3J97 - chains I and K of the 13 polymer chains in the assembly; structure by electron microscopy, 7.80 A resolution (low resolution: residue-level contacts below are approximate; hydrogen-bond / salt-bridge calls are withheld).

== Chain I ==
Name: Alpha-soluble NSF attachment protein
From: Rattus norvegicus
UniProtKB: P54921 (SNAA_RAT); numbering as in UniProt (aligned over 1-295)
Sequence (297 residues; numbered -1 to 295; the number before each row is that of its first residue; numbers below 1 keep their minus sign (Gly-1 is residue -1)):
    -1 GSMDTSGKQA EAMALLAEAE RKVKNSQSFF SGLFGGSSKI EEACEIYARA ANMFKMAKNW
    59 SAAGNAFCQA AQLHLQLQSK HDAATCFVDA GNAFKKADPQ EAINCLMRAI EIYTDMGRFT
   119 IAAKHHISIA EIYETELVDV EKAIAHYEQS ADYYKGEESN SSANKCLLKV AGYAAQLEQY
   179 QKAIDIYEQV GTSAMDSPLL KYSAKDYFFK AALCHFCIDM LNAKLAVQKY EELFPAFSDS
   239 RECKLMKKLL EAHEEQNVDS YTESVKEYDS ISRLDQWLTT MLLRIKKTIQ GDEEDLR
Unresolved in the structure: -1 to 7, 294-295
Sequence notes: expression tag (-1 to 0)
What the authors report for this chain:
  - mutagenesis - D217A/E249K/E252K/E253K: decreased catalytic activity on SNARE complex disassembly
  - mutagenesis - K122E/K163E: abolished catalytic activity
  - mutagenesis - K203E/R239E: decreased catalytic activity

== Chain K ==
Name: Vesicle-associated membrane protein 2
From: Rattus norvegicus
UniProtKB: P63045 (VAMP2_RAT); residues 28-89 here = UniProt positions 28-89
Sequence (63 residues; each row starts with the number of its first residue):
    27 GSNRRLQQTQ AQVDEVVDIM RVNVDKVLER DQKLSELDDR ADALQAGASQ FETSAAKLKR
    87 KYW
Unresolved in the structure: 27-28
Sequence notes: expression tag (27)
Swiss-Prot annotation at these positions:
  - site ((Microbial infection) Cleavage): Gln58, Lys59, Lys59, Leu60, Arg66, Ala67, Gln76, Phe77, Ala81, Ala82

== Chain I / chain K interface ==
Residue-residue contacts (16):
  Arg116(I) - Arg66(K)
  Thr118(I) - Arg66(K)
  Lys122(I) - Lys59(K)
  Ser157(I) - Gln58(K)
  Ser159(I) - Asp51(K)
  Ser159(I) - Glu55(K)
  Ser160(I) - Lys59(K)
  Lys163(I) - Glu55(K)
  Tyr200(I) - Arg47(K)
  Ser201(I) - Arg47(K)
  Lys203(I) - Arg47(K)
  Arg239(I) - Asp40(K)
  Arg239(I) - Val43(K)
  Ser268(I) - Ala37(K)
  Ile269(I) - Ala37(K)
  Ile269(I) - Asp40(K)
Also at the interface, not in a pair above, chain I (15 interface residues in all): Leu197, Arg271
Also at the interface, not in a pair above, chain K (13 interface residues in all): Gln36, Glu41, Val50, Leu54

== In short ==
15 residues of chain I face 13 of chain K across their interface. The paper reports that
D217A/E249K/E252K/E253K of chain I reduce catalytic activity on SNARE complex disassembly; K122E/K163E of
chain I abolish catalytic activity.
Chain I is Alpha-soluble NSF attachment protein and chain K is Vesicle-associated membrane protein 2, both
from Rattus norvegicus; the structure, Structure of 20S supercomplex, was determined by electron microscopy
(same publication as 3J94, 3J95, 3J96, 3J98 and 3J99).
